Entry 7WTK (electron microscopy, 3.60 A resolution); this record covers chains G and J of the 9 polymer chains in the assembly.

Chain G:
Protein: Heavy chain of XGv286
Source organism: Homo sapiens
Amino-acid sequence (118 residues; numbered 2 to 119; the number before each row is that of its first residue):
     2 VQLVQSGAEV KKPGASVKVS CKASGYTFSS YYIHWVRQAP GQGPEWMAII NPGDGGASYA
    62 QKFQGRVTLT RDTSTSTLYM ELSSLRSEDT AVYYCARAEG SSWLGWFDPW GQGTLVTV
Cystine bridges: Cys-22/Cys-96

Chain J:
Protein: Light chain of XGv286
Source organism: Homo sapiens
Amino-acid sequence (109 residues; row label = number of the first residue in the row):
     2 SVLTQPPSAS GTPGQRVTIS CSGSSSNIGS NYVYWYQQLP GTAPKLLIYR NNQRPSGVPD
    62 RFSGSRSGTS ASLAISGLRS EDEADYYCAA WDDGLSGSGW VFGGGTKLT
Cystine bridges: Cys-22/Cys-89

Interface between chain G and chain J:
Residue-residue contacts - 22 pairs, chain G then chain J:
  His-35(G) / Trp-101(J)
  Gln-39(G) / Tyr-88(J)
  Gln-43(G) / Tyr-88(J)  hydrogen bond (backbone-side chain)
  Gly-44(G) / Tyr-88(J)
  Pro-45(G) / Tyr-88(J)
  Pro-45(G) / Phe-103(J)
  Trp-47(G) / Trp-92(J)  hydrophobic
  Trp-47(G) / Gly-100(J)
  Trp-47(G) / Trp-101(J)
  Gln-62(G) / Ser-97(J)
  Trp-104(G) / Trp-92(J)
  Trp-104(G) / Trp-101(J)
  Gly-106(G) / Tyr-35(J)
  Trp-107(G) / Tyr-35(J)  hydrogen bond (backbone-side chain)
  Trp-107(G) / Tyr-50(J)
  Trp-107(G) / Arg-51(J)
  Phe-108(G) / Tyr-37(J)
  Phe-108(G) / Leu-47(J)
  Phe-108(G) / Trp-101(J)
  Trp-111(G) / Tyr-37(J)
  Trp-111(G) / Pro-45(J)
  Gly-112(G) / Ala-44(J)
Also at the interface, not in a pair above, chain G (16 interface residues in all): Tyr-95, Leu-105, Pro-110
Also at the interface, not in a pair above, chain J (16 interface residues in all): Asn-32, Lys-46, Gly-105

Summary:
Chain G and chain J each contribute 16 residues to their interface; the contacts include 2 hydrogen bonds.
Among the polar pairs are Gln-43(G)/Tyr-88(J) and Trp-107(G)/Tyr-35(J).
Chain G is Heavy chain of XGv286 and chain J is Light chain of XGv286, both from Homo sapiens; the structure,
SARS-CoV-2 Omicron variant spike in complex with Fab XGv286, was determined by electron microscopy, deposited
together with 7WTF, 7WTG and 7WTJ.
